Entry 8IGV (X-ray diffraction, 3.15 A resolution); this record covers chains B and F of the 6 polymer chains in the assembly.

[Chain B]
Protein: V-type sodium ATPase catalytic subunit A
From: Enterococcus hirae ATCC 9790
Notes: EC 7.2.2.1
Reference sequence: Q08636 (NTPA_ENTHA); residues 1-593 here = UniProt positions 1-593
Chain sequence (596 residues; row label = number of the first residue in the row; numbers below 1 keep their minus sign (Ser-2 is residue -2)):
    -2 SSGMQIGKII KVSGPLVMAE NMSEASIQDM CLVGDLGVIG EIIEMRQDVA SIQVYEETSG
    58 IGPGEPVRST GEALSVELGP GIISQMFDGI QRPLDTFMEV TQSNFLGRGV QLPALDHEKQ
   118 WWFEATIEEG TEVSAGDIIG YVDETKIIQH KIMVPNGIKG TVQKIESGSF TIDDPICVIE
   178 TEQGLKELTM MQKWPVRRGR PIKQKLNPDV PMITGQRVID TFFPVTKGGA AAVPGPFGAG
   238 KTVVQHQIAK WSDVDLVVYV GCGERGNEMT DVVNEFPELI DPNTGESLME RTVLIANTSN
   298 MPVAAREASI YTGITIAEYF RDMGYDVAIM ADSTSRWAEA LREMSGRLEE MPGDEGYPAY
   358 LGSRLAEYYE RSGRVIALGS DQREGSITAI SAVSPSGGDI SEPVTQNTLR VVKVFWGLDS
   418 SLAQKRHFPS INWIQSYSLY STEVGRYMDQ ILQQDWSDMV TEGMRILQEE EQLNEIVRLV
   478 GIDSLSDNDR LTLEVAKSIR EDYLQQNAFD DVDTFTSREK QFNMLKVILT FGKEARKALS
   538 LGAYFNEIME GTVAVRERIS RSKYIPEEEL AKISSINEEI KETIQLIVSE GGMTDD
Not modelled in the structure: -2 to 0, 587-593
Differences from the reference sequence: expression tag (-2 to 0)
Ion coordination: Mg2+: Thr239, Glu265 (together with ADP)
Ligand contacts: ADP (adenosine-5'-diphosphate): Pro233, Phe234, Gly235, Ala236, Gly237, Lys238, Thr239, Val240, Glu265, Phe425, Pro426, Gln503, Asn504, Ala505, Phe506
Swiss-Prot annotation at these positions:
  - binding site (ATP): Gly232 to Thr239
From the paper describing this entry:
  - mutagenesis - K238A/T239A: abolished binding to V-type sodium ATPase subunit B (chain F)

[Chain F]
Protein: V-type sodium ATPase subunit B
From: Enterococcus hirae ATCC 9790
Reference sequence: Q08637 (NTPB_ENTHA); residues 1-458 here = UniProt positions 1-458
Chain sequence (458 residues; row label = number of the first residue in the row):
     1 MIKEYRTIKE VVGPLMAVEK VSGVKYEELI EVRMQNGEIR RGQVLEVQED KAMVQIFEGT
    61 SGINLKNSSV RFLGHPLQLG VSEDMIGRVF DGLGRPKDNG PEILPEKYLD INGEVINPIA
   121 RDYPDEFIQT GISAIDHLNT LVRGQKLPVF GPPGAGKSAL AAQIARQATV LDSSDDFAVV
   181 FAAIGITFEE AEFFMEDFRQ TGAIDRSVMF MNLANDPAIE RIATPRMALT AAEYLAYEKG
   241 MHVLVIMEDM TNYAEALREI SAARREVPGR RGYPGYLYTN LATLFERAGR IRGLKGSVTQ
   301 IPILTMPEDD KTHPIPDLTG YITEGQIILT RELYKSGISP PIDVLPSLSR LKDKGTGAGK
   361 TREDHAATMN QLFAAYAQGK QAKELAVVLG ESALSDIDKI YAKFAERFEN EYVNQGFYTN
   421 RTITETLDLG WELLAMLPRT ELKRIKDDLL DKYLPEGK
Not modelled in the structure: 1, 385-394, 396-397, 447-458
Differences from the reference sequence: engineered mutation Gly151 (Ser in Q08637), Pro152 (Gly in Q08637), Pro153 (Ser in Q08637), Ala155 (Leu in Q08637), Gly156 (Pro in Q08637), Lys157 (His in Q08637), Ser158 (Lys in Q08637), Ala159 (Glu in Q08637), Glu248 (Thr in Q08637), Ser339 (Gln in Q08637)
From the paper describing this entry:
  - mutagenesis - K157A/S158A, K157Q: decreased binding to ATP (proposed by the authors, not directly observed)
  - mutagenesis - K157A/S158A (0.6 +/- 0.002 ms): increased catalytic activity on 3 mM ATP

[How chain B and chain F interact]
Contacting residue pairs - 56 pairs, chain B then chain F:
  Ser20(B) - Asn64(F)  hydrogen bond (backbone-side chain)
  Ser20(B) - Lys66(F)  hydrogen bond
  Glu21(B) - Asn64(F)  hydrogen bond (backbone-side chain)
  Glu21(B) - Lys66(F)  salt bridge
  Ala22(B) - Asn64(F)  hydrogen bond (backbone-side chain)
  Ser23(B) - Gly62(F)  hydrogen bond (side chain-backbone)
  Ser23(B) - Ile63(F)
  Ser23(B) - Asn64(F)
  Ile24(B) - Val11(F)  hydrophobic
  Ile24(B) - Thr60(F)
  Ile24(B) - Ser61(F)
  Ile24(B) - Gly62(F)  hydrogen bond (backbone-backbone)
  Ile24(B) - Ile63(F)  hydrogen bond (backbone-backbone)
  Gln25(B) - Ser61(F)
  Ile40(B) - Gly13(F)
  Glu41(B) - Val11(F)
  Glu41(B) - Val12(F)
  Met42(B) - Glu10(F)
  Met42(B) - Val11(F)  hydrogen bond (backbone-backbone)
  Met42(B) - Leu65(F)
  Arg43(B) - Lys9(F)
  Arg43(B) - Glu10(F)  salt bridge
  Arg43(B) - Val12(F)
  Gln44(B) - Lys9(F)  hydrogen bond (backbone-backbone)
  Lys202(B) - Phe188(F)
  Leu203(B) - Phe188(F)
  Asn204(B) - Glu192(F)
  Pro205(B) - Glu189(F)
  Glu346(B) - Arg265(F)  hydrogen bond (backbone-side chain)
  Glu347(B) - Arg265(F)
  Met348(B) - Ala262(F)
  Met348(B) - Arg265(F)
  Met348(B) - Glu266(F)
  Met348(B) - Pro268(F)  hydrophobic
  Gly350(B) - Arg258(F)
  Gly350(B) - Arg271(F)
  Asp351(B) - Arg258(F)  salt bridge
  Asp351(B) - Arg271(F)  salt bridge
  Ala356(B) - Glu259(F)
  Ala356(B) - Ala262(F)  hydrophobic
  Tyr357(B) - Glu259(F)
  Ser360(B) - Glu259(F)  hydrogen bond
  Ala363(B) - Ala214(F)
  Glu364(B) - Asn215(F)
  Glu367(B) - Thr187(F)
  Glu367(B) - Phe188(F)  hydrogen bond (side chain-backbone)
  Glu367(B) - Asn215(F)
  Gln403(B) - Glu308(F)
  Arg407(B) - Asn252(F)  hydrogen bond
  Val408(B) - Thr187(F)
  Lys410(B) - Glu189(F)  salt bridge
  Tyr434(B) - Pro153(F)
  Leu436(B) - Gly154(F)
  Tyr437(B) - Glu189(F)  hydrogen bond
  Met461(B) - Lys335(F)
  Gln465(B) - Lys335(F)
Other interface residues (no listed pair), chain B (36 interface residues in all): Pro349
Other interface residues (no listed pair), chain F (34 interface residues in all): Gln35, Arg221, Gly272, Arg331

[Overview]
The interface between chain B and chain F involves 36 residues on one side and 34 on the other; the contacts
include 14 hydrogen bonds and 5 salt bridges. Among the polar pairs are Glu21(B)-Lys66(F), Arg43(B)-Glu10(F)
and Asp351(B)-Arg258(F). The paper reports that K157A/S158A and K157Q of chain F reduce binding to ATP;
K238A/T239A of chain B abolish binding to V-type sodium ATPase subunit B (chain F).
Here chain B is V-type sodium ATPase catalytic subunit A and chain F is V-type sodium ATPase subunit B, both
from Enterococcus hirae ATCC 9790. Entry 8IGV (Hexameric Ring Complex of Engineered V1-ATPase bound to 5 ADPs:
A3(De)3_(ADP-Pi)1cat(ADP)2cat,2non-cat) was determined by X-ray diffraction together with 8IGU and 8IGW from
the same study.
